8IFG - chains B and A of the 7 polymer chains in the assembly; structure by electron microscopy, 3.20 A resolution.

# Chain B
Name: RbAp48-related WD40 repeat-containing protein prw1
Organism: Schizosaccharomyces pombe (strain 972 / ATCC 24843)
Reference sequence: O14021 (PRW1_SCHPO); numbering as in UniProt (aligned over 1-431)
Chain sequence (431 residues; row label = number of the first residue in the row):
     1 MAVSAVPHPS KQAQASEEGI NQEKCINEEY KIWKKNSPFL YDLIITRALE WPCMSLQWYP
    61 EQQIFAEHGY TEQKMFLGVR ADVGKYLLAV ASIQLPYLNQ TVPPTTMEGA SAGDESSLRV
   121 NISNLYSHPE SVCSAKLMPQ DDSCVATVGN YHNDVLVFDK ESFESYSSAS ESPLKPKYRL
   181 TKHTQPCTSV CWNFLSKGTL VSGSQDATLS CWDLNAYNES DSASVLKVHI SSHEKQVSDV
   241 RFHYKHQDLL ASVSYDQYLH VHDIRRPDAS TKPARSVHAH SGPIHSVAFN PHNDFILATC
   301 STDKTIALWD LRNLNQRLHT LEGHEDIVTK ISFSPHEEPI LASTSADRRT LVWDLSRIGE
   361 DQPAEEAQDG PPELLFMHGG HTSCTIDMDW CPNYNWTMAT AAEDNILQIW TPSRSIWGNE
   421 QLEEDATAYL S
Not modelled in the structure: 1-17, 101-116, 420-431

# Chain A
Name: Paired amphipathic helix protein pst2
Organism: Schizosaccharomyces pombe (strain 972 / ATCC 24843)
Reference sequence: O13919 (PST2_SCHPO); residue numbers follow UniProt; this construct covers 1-1075
Chain sequence (1075 residues; each row starts with the number of its first residue):
     1 MEQTLAILKN DNSTLVAEMQ NQLVHDFSPN GTALPELDIK AFVQKLGQRL CHRPYVYSAF
    61 MDVVKALHNE IVDFPGFIER ISVILRDYPD LLEYLNIFLP SSYKYLLSNS GANFTLQFTT
   121 PSGPVSTPST YVATYNDLPC TYHRAIGFVS RVRRALLSNP EQFFKLQDSL RKFKNSECSL
   181 SELQTIVTSL LAEHPSLAHE FHNFLPSSIF FGSKPPLGSF PLRGIQSSQF TLSNISDLLS
   241 QSRPDNLSPF SHLSNESSDF FKNVKNVLTD VETYHEFLKL LNLYVQGIID RNILVSRGFG
   301 FLKSNSGLWR SFLSLTSLSP EEFLSVYNSA CSDFPECGPS YRLLPVEERN ISCSGRDDFA
   361 WGILNDDWVS HPTWASEESG FIVQRKTPYE EAMTKLEEER YEFDRHIEAT SWTIKSLKKI
   421 QNRINELPEE ERETYTLEEG LGLPSKSIYK KTIKLVYTSE HAEEMFKALE RMPCLTLPLV
   481 ISRLEEKNEE WKSVKRSLQP GWRSIEFKNY DKSLDSQCVY FKARDKKNVS SKFLLAEADI
   541 LRSQAKLHFP LRSRSAFEFS FVYDNEIVLF DTCYMVCTYI VCNSPSGLKK VEHFFKNILP
   601 LHFGLEKDKF SIFLDQVFRG PDYDVNAPNI VGNKPVRRKR SNSITQLTEF VKQPKINGQR
   661 ESRSAAAARK KEESGNKSQS NSQNSLSDES GNVTPVSKKQ LSQPAAAIKA SLKYPSHPDS
   721 LLEHQDHAGD TENEMHDDVD KEQFGYSSMY VFFRLFNLLY ERLYELQRLE DQVSIIQQRI
   781 IPNPVSQKQK IWRDRWNDLS DVPDEKTHYE NTYVMILRLI YGIVDQSAFE DYLRFYYGNK
   841 AYKIYTIDKL VWSAAKQVHH IVSDGKYKFV TSLVEQNSSA SPKKNYDDFL YRLEIEKLLN
   901 PDEILFRFCW INKFKSFGIK IMKRANLIVD QSLDTQRRVW KKYVQNYRIQ KLTEEISYKN
   961 YRCPFLCRNI EKERTVEQLV SRLQTKLLRS AELVSGLQAK LCLDSFKLLY LPRTEDSYID
  1021 ASYLRLRDTD FLDCQNKRKQ RWRNRWESLL KSVRGTSDNT AEVNFDADIN ALFIP
Not modelled in the structure: 1-35, 108-111, 247-254, 622-704, 878-889, 1022-1075
Swiss-Prot annotation at these positions:
  - modified residue (Phosphoserine): Ser-641, Ser-643

# Interface between chain B and chain A
Residue-residue contacts (76; chain B residue first):
  Ile-20(B) / Arg-937(A)
  Asn-21(B) / Lys-959(A)  hydrogen bond (backbone-side chain)
  Gln-22(B) / Lys-959(A)  hydrogen bond
  Gln-22(B) / Asn-960(A)
  Glu-23(B) / Arg-937(A)  salt bridge
  Glu-23(B) / Phe-1006(A)
  Glu-23(B) / Lys-1007(A)  hydrogen bond (side chain-backbone)
  Glu-23(B) / Leu-1008(A)
  Lys-24(B) / Lys-941(A)
  Cys-25(B) / Lys-959(A)
  Cys-25(B) / Asn-960(A)  hydrogen bond (side chain-backbone)
  Asn-27(B) / Leu-1008(A)
  Glu-28(B) / Ser-957(A)
  Glu-28(B) / Tyr-961(A)
  Glu-29(B) / Pro-964(A)
  Lys-31(B) / Gln-945(A)  hydrogen bond (side chain-backbone)
  Ile-32(B) / Leu-952(A)  hydrophobic
  Ile-32(B) / Tyr-961(A)
  Ile-32(B) / Phe-965(A)  hydrophobic
  Lys-34(B) / Asp-1016(A)  salt bridge
  Lys-34(B) / Ile-1019(A)
  Lys-35(B) / Gln-950(A)
  Lys-35(B) / Leu-983(A)
  Asn-36(B) / Arg-892(A)
  Asn-36(B) / Phe-965(A)
  Ser-37(B) / Asp-1020(A)
  Pro-38(B) / Asp-1020(A)
  Phe-39(B) / Ile-970(A)  hydrophobic
  Phe-39(B) / Leu-979(A)
  Phe-39(B) / Arg-982(A)
  Phe-39(B) / Leu-983(A)  hydrophobic
  Leu-40(B) / Phe-965(A)  hydrophobic
  Leu-40(B) / Ile-970(A)  hydrophobic
  Asp-42(B) / Tyr-1018(A)  hydrogen bond (backbone-side chain)
  Leu-43(B) / Tyr-1018(A)  hydrophobic
  Ile-44(B) / Ser-1017(A)
  Ile-44(B) / Tyr-1018(A)
  Ile-44(B) / Ile-1019(A)  hydrogen bond (backbone-backbone)
  Ile-45(B) / Glu-1015(A)
  Ile-45(B) / Asp-1016(A)
  Thr-46(B) / Glu-1015(A)
  Thr-46(B) / Asp-1016(A)  hydrogen bond (backbone-backbone)
  Arg-47(B) / Pro-1012(A)  hydrogen bond (side chain-backbone)
  Arg-47(B) / Arg-1013(A)
  Arg-47(B) / Glu-1015(A)
  Ala-48(B) / Leu-1011(A)
  Ala-48(B) / Pro-1012(A)
  Leu-49(B) / Pro-1012(A)
  Asn-99(B) / Tyr-1018(A)  hydrogen bond
  Leu-118(B) / Glu-992(A)
  Leu-118(B) / Glu-1015(A)
  Leu-118(B) / Tyr-1018(A)  hydrophobic
  Arg-119(B) / Glu-1015(A)  salt bridge
  Asp-347(B) / Arg-962(A)  hydrogen bond (backbone-side chain)
  Arg-348(B) / Arg-962(A)
  Arg-349(B) / Arg-962(A)  hydrogen bond (side chain-backbone)
  Arg-349(B) / Pro-964(A)
  Gln-362(B) / Arg-968(A)
  Glu-366(B) / Arg-968(A)  salt bridge
  Asp-369(B) / Arg-968(A)  salt bridge
  Gly-370(B) / Arg-968(A)  hydrogen bond (backbone-side chain)
  Pro-371(B) / Arg-968(A)  hydrogen bond (backbone-side chain)
  Leu-374(B) / Leu-966(A)  hydrophobic
  Leu-374(B) / Arg-968(A)
  Leu-375(B) / Asn-969(A)
  Phe-376(B) / Asn-969(A)
  Met-377(B) / Pro-964(A)
  Met-377(B) / Phe-965(A)  hydrophobic
  Met-377(B) / Leu-966(A)  hydrophobic
  Gly-379(B) / Pro-964(A)
  Thr-382(B) / Tyr-1010(A)  hydrogen bond
  Asp-404(B) / Leu-1008(A)
  Asp-404(B) / Tyr-1010(A)
  Ile-406(B) / Tyr-1010(A)  hydrophobic
  Ser-415(B) / Glu-971(A)
  Ile-416(B) / Asn-969(A)
Interface residues without a listed pair, chain B (55 interface residues in all): Glu-18, Tyr-30, Trp-33, Glu-50, Leu-98, Val-120, Asn-121, His-378
Interface residues without a listed pair, chain A (44 interface residues in all): Leu-933, Asp-934, Ile-956, Cys-963, Cys-967, Lys-986, Leu-997, Ser-1005, Ala-1021

# Overview
55 residues of chain B and 44 residues of chain A are in contact, with 15 hydrogen bonds and 5 salt bridges.
Polar pairs include Glu-23(B)/Arg-937(A), Lys-34(B)/Asp-1016(A) and Arg-119(B)/Glu-1015(A).
Chain B is RbAp48-related WD40 repeat-containing protein prw1 and chain A is Paired amphipathic helix protein
pst2, both from Schizosaccharomyces pombe (strain 972 / ATCC 24843); the structure, Cryo-EM structure of the
Clr6S (Clr6-HDAC) complex from S. pombe, was determined by electron microscopy.
